PDB entry 6MUW | electron microscopy, 3.60 A resolution | chains B and C of the 28 polymer chains in the assembly

== Chain B ==
Name: 20S proteasome alpha-2 subunit
Organism: Plasmodium falciparum (isolate 3D7)
Notes: EC 3.4.25.1
UniProt: C6KST3 (C6KST3_PLAF7); residues 1-235 here = UniProt positions 1-235
Chain sequence (235 residues; row label = number of the first residue in the row):
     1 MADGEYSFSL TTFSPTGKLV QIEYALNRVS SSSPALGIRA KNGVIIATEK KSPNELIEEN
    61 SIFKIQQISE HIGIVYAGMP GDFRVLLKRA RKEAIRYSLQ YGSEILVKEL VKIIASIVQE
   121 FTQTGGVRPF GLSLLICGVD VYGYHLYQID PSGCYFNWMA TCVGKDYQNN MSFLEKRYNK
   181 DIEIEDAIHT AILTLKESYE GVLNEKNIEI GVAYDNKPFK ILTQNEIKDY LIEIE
Not modelled in the structure: 1-4, 234-235

== Chain C ==
Name: 20S proteasome alpha-3 subunit
Organism: Plasmodium falciparum (isolate 3D7)
Notes: EC 3.4.25.1
UniProt: Q8IDG3 (Q8IDG3_PLAF7); residues 1-246 here = UniProt positions 1-246
Chain sequence (246 residues; numbered 1 to 246; the number before each row is that of its first residue):
     1 MARRYDSRTT TFSPEGRLYQ VEYALEAINN ASITIGLITK DGVILGADKV FISKLIDKAN
    61 NYEKIYKIDK HIFCGVAGLN ADANILINQS RLYAQRYLYN YNEVQPVSQL VVQICDIKQS
   121 YTQYGGLRPY GVSFLIGGYD TKDGYQLYHT DPSGNYSGWF ATAIGTNNLT ASSVLKQEWK
   181 NDMTLEEGLL LALKTLAKST DTEIPKSEKI ELAYLTNKDG EVYQKYLTEK EIEELIKLYT
   241 QKYIKE
Not modelled in the structure: 1, 243-246

== How chain B and chain C interact ==
Contacting residue pairs (51):
  F8(B) with Y5(C); D6(C); G126(C)
  S9(B) with S7(C); G126(C), hydrogen bond (backbone-backbone); L127(C); R128(C), hydrogen bond (side chain-backbone)
  T11(B) with R128(C)
  T12(B) with S7(C), hydrogen bond; Q20(C)
  F13(B) with Q20(C), hydrogen bond (backbone-side chain); A24(C), hydrophobic; A27(C), hydrophobic; R128(C); P129(C)
  S14(B) with Y23(C); E26(C)
  P15(B) with Y23(C); E26(C)
  T16(B) with E26(C); N30(C)
  G17(B) with E26(C), hydrogen bond (backbone-side chain); A27(C)
  S116(B) with I85(C)
  Q119(B) with A81(C), hydrogen bond (side chain-backbone); D82(C), hydrogen bond; I85(C); R128(C)
  T122(B) with R128(C)
  Q123(B) with Y121(C); L127(C); R128(C), hydrogen bond (side chain-backbone); Y130(C)
  G125(B) with L127(C)
  Y147(B) with N61(C)
  S152(B) with A81(C)
  Y155(B) with E63(C); N84(C)
  F156(B) with E63(C)
  N157(B) with D57(C), hydrogen bond (backbone-backbone); N61(C)
  W158(B) with I52(C), hydrophobic; L55(C), hydrophobic; I56(C), hydrophobic
  M159(B) with L55(C), hydrogen bond (backbone-backbone); D57(C)
  A160(B) with L55(C)
  M171(B) with S53(C)
  L174(B) with L55(C)
  E175(B) with S53(C), hydrogen bond; L55(C)
Interface residues without a listed pair, chain B (34 interface residues in all): E5, S7, L19, R39, K108, K112, G153, C154, Y178
Interface residues without a listed pair, chain C (34 interface residues in all): A2, R3, T9, L79, N80, R91, G125, G131

== Overview ==
The chain B/chain C interface involves 34 residues from each chain, with 11 hydrogen bonds. Among the polar
pairs are S9(B)-R128(C), T12(B)-S7(C) and F13(B)-Q20(C).
Chain B is 20S proteasome alpha-2 subunit and chain C is 20S proteasome alpha-3 subunit, both from Plasmodium
falciparum (isolate 3D7); the structure, The structure of the Plasmodium falciparum 20S proteasome, was
determined by electron microscopy, deposited together with 6DFK, 6MUV and 6MUX.
